8POP - chains B and J of the 11 polymer chains in the assembly; structure by electron microscopy, 3.00 A resolution.

[Chain B]
Molecule: Terminase small subunit
Source organism: Escherichia phage HK97
UniProtKB: Q9MBW4 (Q9MBW4_BPHK7); residue numbers follow UniProt; this construct covers 1-161
Amino-acid sequence (161 residues; numbered 1 to 161; the number before each row is that of its first residue):
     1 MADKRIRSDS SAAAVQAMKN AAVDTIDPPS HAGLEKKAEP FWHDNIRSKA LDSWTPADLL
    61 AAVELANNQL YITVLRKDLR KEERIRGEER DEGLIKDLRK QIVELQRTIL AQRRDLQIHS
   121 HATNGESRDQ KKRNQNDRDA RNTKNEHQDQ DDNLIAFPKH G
Disordered / not traced: 1-23, 146-161
Swiss-Prot annotation at these positions:
  - region: Lys-37 to Leu-60 (Helix-turn-helix (HTH))
  - binding site (DNA): Lys-96, Lys-100, Arg-107, Arg-114, Arg-128
Reported in the primary citation:
  - binding site for the 31-nt DNA strand: Arg-7, Ser-8, Lys-96, Lys-100, Arg-107, Arg-114, Arg-128, Lys-132
  - specificity-determining residues: Arg-128
  - contacts within the chain: Glu-126/Arg-128 (salt bridge)
  - binding site for the 31-nt DNA strand (chain J): Arg-128
  - mutagenesis - K4A, R5A, R7A, R128A: abolished binding to DNA
  - mutagenesis - K4A/R5A/R7A: decreased binding to DNA

[Chain J]
Molecule: 31-nt DNA strand
Sequence (31 nucleotides; each row starts with the number of its first residue):
    10 TAAAACTAAA AAAATCGGGT TAGCGTTAAA T
Disordered / not traced: 38-40

[How chain B and chain J interact]
Contacting residue pairs - 8 pairs, chain B then chain J:
  Lys-96(B) / DA14(J)  salt bridge to the phosphate
  Arg-114(B) / DA22(J)  salt bridge to the phosphate
  His-119(B) / DA23(J)  salt bridge to the phosphate
  His-121(B) / DT24(J)  phosphate contact
  Glu-126(B) / DC25(J)  hydrogen bond to the base
  Ser-127(B) / DT24(J)  hydrogen bond to the phosphate
  Arg-128(B) / DC25(J)  base contact
  Arg-128(B) / DG26(J)  hydrogen bond to the base
Other interface residues (no listed pair), chain J (7 interface residues in all): DG27

[Overview]
The chain B/chain J interface involves 7 residues from each chain, with 3 hydrogen bonds and 3 salt bridges.
Polar pairs include Glu-126(B)/DC25(J), Arg-128(B)/DG26(J) and Ser-127(B)/DT24(J). From the paper: a binding
site for the 31-nt DNA strand at Arg-7(B), Ser-8(B) and Lys-96(B) among others; K4A, R5A and R7A of chain B,
among others, abolish binding to DNA; 5 substitutions were tested in all.
Chain B is Terminase small subunit (Escherichia phage HK97) and chain J is a 31-nt DNA strand; the structure,
HK97 small terminase in complex with DNA, was determined by electron microscopy.
